4INR - chains A and B of the 28 polymer chains in the assembly; structure by X-ray diffraction, 2.70 A resolution.

# Chain A
Name: Proteasome component Y7
Organism: Saccharomyces cerevisiae
Notes: EC 3.4.25.1
UniProtKB: P23639 (PSA2_YEAST); residues 1-250 here = UniProt positions 1-250
Amino-acid sequence (250 residues; each row starts with the number of its first residue):
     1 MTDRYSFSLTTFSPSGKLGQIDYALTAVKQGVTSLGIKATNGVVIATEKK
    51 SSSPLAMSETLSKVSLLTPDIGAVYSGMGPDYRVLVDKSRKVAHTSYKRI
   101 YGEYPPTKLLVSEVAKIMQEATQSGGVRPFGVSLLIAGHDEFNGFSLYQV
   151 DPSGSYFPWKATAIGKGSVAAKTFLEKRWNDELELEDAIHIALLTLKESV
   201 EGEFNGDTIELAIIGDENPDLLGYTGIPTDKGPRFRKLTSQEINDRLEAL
Swiss-Prot annotation at these positions:
  - cross-link: Lys108 (Glycyl lysine isopeptide (Lys-Gly) (interchain with G-Cter in ubiquitin))

# Chain B
Name: Proteasome component Y13
Organism: Saccharomyces cerevisiae
Notes: EC 3.4.25.1
UniProtKB: P23638 (PSA4_YEAST); residues 0-257 here correspond to UniProt positions 1-258 (UniProt number = residue number + 1)
Amino-acid sequence (258 residues; row label = number of the first residue in the row; numbering starts at 0):
     0 MGSRRYDSRTTIFSPEGRLYQVEYALESISHAGTAIGIMASDGIVLAAER
    50 KVTSTLLEQDTSTEKLYKLNDKIAVAVAGLTADAEILINTARIHAQNYLK
   100 TYNEDIPVEILVRRLSDIKQGYTQHGGLRPFGVSFIYAGYDDRYGYQLYT
   150 SNPSGNYTGWKAISVGANTSAAQTLLQMDYKDDMKVDDAIELALKTLSKT
   200 TDSSALTYDRLEFATIRKGANDGEVYQKIFKPQEIKDILVKTGITKKDED
   250 EEADEDMK
Disordered / not traced: 0, 245-257
Swiss-Prot annotation at these positions:
  - cross-link (Glycyl lysine isopeptide (Lys-Gly)): Lys99 (interchain with G-Cter in ubiquitin), Lys198 (interchain with G-Cter in ubiquitin), Lys230 (interchain with G-Cter in ubiquitin)

# How chain A and chain B interact
Pairs across the interface (64):
  Arg4(A) - Ser2(B)
  Tyr5(A) - Ser2(B)
  Tyr5(A) - Tyr5(B)
  Ser6(A) - Gly125(B)
  Ser6(A) - Leu127(B)
  Phe7(A) - Ser2(B)
  Phe7(A) - Tyr5(B)
  Phe7(A) - Asp6(B)
  Phe7(A) - Gly126(B)
  Ser8(A) - Gly126(B)  hydrogen bond (backbone-backbone)
  Ser8(A) - Leu127(B)
  Ser8(A) - Arg128(B)  hydrogen bond (side chain-backbone)
  Thr10(A) - Arg128(B)
  Thr11(A) - Ser7(B)
  Thr11(A) - Thr9(B)
  Thr11(A) - Gln20(B)
  Phe12(A) - Gln20(B)  hydrogen bond (backbone-side chain)
  Phe12(A) - Tyr23(B)
  Phe12(A) - Ser27(B)
  Phe12(A) - Arg128(B)
  Phe12(A) - Pro129(B)
  Phe12(A) - Gly131(B)
  Ser13(A) - Tyr23(B)
  Pro14(A) - Tyr23(B)  hydrophobic
  Pro14(A) - Glu26(B)
  Ser15(A) - Glu26(B)
  Ser15(A) - His30(B)
  Gly16(A) - Tyr23(B)
  Gly16(A) - Ser27(B)  hydrogen bond (backbone-side chain)
  Leu18(A) - Arg128(B)
  Lys38(A) - Glu57(B)  salt bridge
  Ser112(A) - Glu84(B)
  Lys116(A) - Ile85(B)
  Gln119(A) - Ala81(B)
  Gln119(A) - Asp82(B)  hydrogen bond
  Gln119(A) - Ile85(B)
  Gln119(A) - Arg128(B)
  Thr122(A) - Arg128(B)
  Gln123(A) - Tyr121(B)
  Gln123(A) - Leu127(B)
  Gln123(A) - Arg128(B)  hydrogen bond (side chain-backbone)
  Gln123(A) - Phe130(B)
  Gly125(A) - Leu127(B)
  Tyr148(A) - Thr60(B)
  Ser153(A) - Ala81(B)
  Gly154(A) - Ala81(B)
  Ser155(A) - Ala81(B)
  Tyr156(A) - Glu84(B)  hydrogen bond
  Pro158(A) - Leu56(B)
  Pro158(A) - Glu57(B)  hydrogen bond (backbone-backbone)
  Pro158(A) - Thr60(B)
  Pro158(A) - Ser61(B)
  Trp159(A) - Ser53(B)
  Trp159(A) - Leu55(B)
  Trp159(A) - Leu56(B)
  Lys160(A) - Thr54(B)
  Lys160(A) - Leu55(B)  hydrogen bond (backbone-backbone)
  Lys160(A) - Leu56(B)
  Lys160(A) - Glu57(B)
  Ala161(A) - Leu55(B)
  Leu175(A) - Leu55(B)
  Glu176(A) - Ser53(B)
  Glu176(A) - Thr54(B)  hydrogen bond
  Glu176(A) - Leu55(B)
Interface residues without a listed pair, chain A (35 interface residues in all): Ser124, Phe157, Lys172, Trp179
Interface residues without a listed pair, chain B (32 interface residues in all): Ala24, Leu79, Thr80

# In short
The interface between chain A and chain B involves 35 residues on one side and 32 on the other, with 10
hydrogen bonds and 1 salt bridge. Polar contacts include Lys38(A)-Glu57(B), Ser8(A)-Arg128(B) and
Phe12(A)-Gln20(B).
Here chain A is Proteasome component Y7 and chain B is Proteasome component Y13, both from Saccharomyces
cerevisiae. Entry 4INR (Yeast 20S proteasome in complex with the vinyl sulfone LU102) was determined by X-ray
diffraction together with 4INT and 4INU from the same study.
